7PYT - chains B and D of the 4 polymer chains in the assembly; structure by X-ray diffraction, 1.70 A resolution.

[Chain B (and D)]
Name: Benzoylsuccinyl-CoA thiolase subunit
Source organism: Geobacter metallireducens (strain ATCC 53774 / DSM 7210 / GS-15)
Notes: chain D of this document is another copy of the same molecule, construct and numbering; everything in this record applies to it too
UniProt: Q39VG1 (Q39VG1_GEOMG); residues 1-390 here = UniProt positions 1-390
Chain sequence (392 residues; each row starts with the number of its first residue):
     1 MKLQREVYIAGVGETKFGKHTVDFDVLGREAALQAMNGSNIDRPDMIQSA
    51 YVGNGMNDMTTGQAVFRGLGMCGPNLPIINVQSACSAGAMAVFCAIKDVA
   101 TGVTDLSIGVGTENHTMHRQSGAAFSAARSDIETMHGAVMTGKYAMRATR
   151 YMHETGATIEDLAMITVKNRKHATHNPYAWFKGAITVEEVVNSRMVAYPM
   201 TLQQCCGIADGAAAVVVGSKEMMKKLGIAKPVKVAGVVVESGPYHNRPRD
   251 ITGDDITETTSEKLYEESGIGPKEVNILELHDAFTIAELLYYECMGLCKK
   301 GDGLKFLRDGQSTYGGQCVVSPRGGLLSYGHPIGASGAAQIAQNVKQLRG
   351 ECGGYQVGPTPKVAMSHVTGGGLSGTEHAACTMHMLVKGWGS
Differences from the reference sequence: expression tag (391-392)
Ion coordination: Mg2+ near Asp45 (its only coordinating residue here)
Small-molecule neighbours: PE8 (3,6,9,12,15,18,21-heptaoxatricosane-1,23-diol): Asp42, Pro44, Asp45, Leu69, Gly70, Met71, Asn75
From the paper describing this entry:
  - binding site for coenzyme A: Lys19, Cys85, Arg194 to Ile208, His281
  - catalytic residues: Cys85, His281, His331, Thr369 to Gly372, His378 (proposed by the authors, not directly observed)
  - contacts within the chain: Ala128-Gly372 (backbone contact)
  - binding site for coenzyme A: Phe125 (proposed by the authors, not directly observed)
  - conformationally variable residues (loop rearrangement, order/disorder transition): Arg119 to Arg129, Ala128 to Thr141

[Chain B / chain D interface]
Residue-residue contacts (93):
  Gln4(B) with Thr101(D), hydrogen bond (side chain-backbone); Gly102(D); Val103(D)
  Asp23(B) with Ser130(D), hydrogen bond
  Phe24(B) with Ser130(D)
  Tyr51(B) with Lys97(D), hydrogen bond
  Gly55(B) with Met59(D)
  Met56(B) with Met59(D), hydrophobic
  Asn57(B) with Arg129(D)
  Asp58(B) with Gln82(D); Ala128(D); Arg129(D), hydrogen bond (side chain-backbone); Ser130(D), hydrogen bond (side chain-backbone)
  Met59(B) with Gly55(D); Met56(D), hydrophobic; Gln82(D); Ser83(D), hydrogen bond (backbone-backbone); Ala84(D), hydrogen bond (backbone-backbone); Ile333(D), hydrophobic
  Thr60(B) with Ser83(D); Ala84(D); Ala379(D)
  Gln63(B) with Ser83(D), hydrogen bond; Leu373(D); Ala379(D); Ala380(D)
  Ala64(B) with Leu373(D)
  Arg67(B) with Asp131(D), salt bridge; Tyr244(D); Leu373(D); Ser374(D), hydrogen bond (side chain-backbone)
  Cys72(B) with Ser241(D); Gly242(D); Pro243(D)
  Gly73(B) with Ser241(D), hydrogen bond (backbone-side chain)
  Pro74(B) with Glu240(D); Ser241(D)
  Leu76(B) with Ser241(D), hydrogen bond (backbone-side chain)
  Pro77(B) with Val239(D)
  Ile78(B) with Ser83(D); Met90(D); Ser241(D)
  Ile79(B) with Val81(D), hydrophobic; Met90(D), hydrophobic; Phe93(D), hydrophobic; Cys94(D), hydrophobic
  Asn80(B) with Asn80(D); Val81(D); Gln82(D), hydrogen bond (backbone-backbone); Ser83(D), hydrogen bond
  Val81(B) with Ile79(D), hydrophobic; Asn80(D)
  Gln82(B) with Asp58(D); Met59(D); Asn80(D), hydrogen bond (backbone-backbone); Gln82(D), hydrogen bond
  Ser83(B) with Met59(D), hydrogen bond (backbone-backbone); Thr60(D); Gln63(D), hydrogen bond; Ile78(D); Asn80(D), hydrogen bond
  Ala84(B) with Met59(D), hydrogen bond (backbone-backbone); Thr60(D)
  Met90(B) with Ile78(D); Ile79(D), hydrophobic
  Phe93(B) with Ile79(D), hydrophobic
  Lys97(B) with Tyr51(D), hydrogen bond; Asp98(D), salt bridge
  Asp98(B) with Lys97(D), salt bridge
  Thr101(B) with Gln4(D), hydrogen bond (backbone-side chain); Thr101(D); Val103(D)
  Gly102(B) with Gln4(D)
  Val103(B) with Gln4(D); Thr101(D)
  His118(B) with Ser130(D)
  Val239(B) with Pro77(D)
  Glu240(B) with Pro74(D)
  Ser241(B) with Cys72(D); Gly73(D), hydrogen bond (side chain-backbone); Pro74(D); Leu76(D), hydrogen bond (side chain-backbone); Ile78(D)
  Gly242(B) with Cys72(D)
  Pro243(B) with Cys72(D)
  Tyr244(B) with Arg67(D)
  Ile333(B) with Met59(D), hydrophobic
  Leu373(B) with Ala64(D), hydrophobic; Arg67(D)
  Ser374(B) with Arg67(D), hydrogen bond (backbone-side chain)
  Ala379(B) with Thr60(D); Gln63(D)
  Ala380(B) with Gln63(D)
Also at the interface, not in a pair above, chain B (51 interface residues in all): Met1, Cys94, Ala124, Thr259, Lys263, Gly371, Thr376
Also at the interface, not in a pair above, chain D (51 interface residues in all): Met1, Met71, Asn75, Thr259, Lys263, Gly371

[Overview]
The chain B/chain D interface involves 51 residues from each chain, with 24 hydrogen bonds and 3 salt bridges.
Among the polar pairs are Arg67(B)-Asp131(D), Lys97(B)-Asp98(D) and Gln4(B)-Thr101(D). The paper reports
catalytic residues Cys85(B), His281(B) and His331(B) among others; a binding site for coenzyme A at Lys19(B),
Cys85(B) and Arg194(B) among others.
Both chains are Benzoylsuccinyl-CoA thiolase subunit (Geobacter metallireducens (strain ATCC 53774 / DSM 7210
/ GS-15)). Entry 7PYT (Benzoylsuccinyl-CoA thiolase with coenzyme A) was determined by X-ray diffraction,
deposited together with 7PXP and 7YXM.
